PDB entry 3W3A | X-ray diffraction, 3.90 A resolution | chains A and D of the 8 polymer chains in the assembly

# Chain A
Name: V-type ATP synthase alpha chain
From: Thermus thermophilus
Notes: EC 3.6.3.14; fragment: subunit a
Reference sequence: Q56403 (VATA_THET8); residue numbers follow UniProt; this construct covers 1-577
Chain sequence (577 residues; each row starts with the number of its first residue):
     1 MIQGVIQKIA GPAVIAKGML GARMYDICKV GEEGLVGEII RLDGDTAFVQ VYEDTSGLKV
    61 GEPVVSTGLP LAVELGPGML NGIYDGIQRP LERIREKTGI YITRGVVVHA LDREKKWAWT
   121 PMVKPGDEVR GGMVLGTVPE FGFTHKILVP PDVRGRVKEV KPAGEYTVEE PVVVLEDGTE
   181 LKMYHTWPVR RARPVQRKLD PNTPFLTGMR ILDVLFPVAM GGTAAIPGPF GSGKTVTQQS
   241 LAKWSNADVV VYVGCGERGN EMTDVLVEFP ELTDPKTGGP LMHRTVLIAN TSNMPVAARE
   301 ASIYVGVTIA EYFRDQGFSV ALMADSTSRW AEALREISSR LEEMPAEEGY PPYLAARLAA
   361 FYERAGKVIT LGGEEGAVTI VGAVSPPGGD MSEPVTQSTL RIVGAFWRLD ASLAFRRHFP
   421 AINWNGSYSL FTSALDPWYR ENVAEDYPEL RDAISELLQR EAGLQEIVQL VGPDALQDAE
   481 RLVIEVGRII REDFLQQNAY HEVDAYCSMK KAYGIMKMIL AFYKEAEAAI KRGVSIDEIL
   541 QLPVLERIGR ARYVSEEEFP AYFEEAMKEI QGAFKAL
Small-molecule neighbours: ADP (adenosine-5'-diphosphate): G228, P229, G231, S232, G233, K234, T235, V236, T237, E257, R258, E261, S326, S385, F419, A499

# Chain D
Name: V-type ATP synthase beta chain
From: Thermus thermophilus
Notes: EC 3.6.3.14; fragment: subunit b
Reference sequence: Q56404 (VATB_THET8); residues 7-463 here = UniProt positions 7-463
Chain sequence (457 residues; numbered 7 to 463; the number before each row is that of its first residue):
     7 EYTGITYISG PLLFVENAKD LAYGAIVDIK DGTGRVRGGQ VIEVSEEYAV IQVFEETTGL
    67 DLATTSVSLV EDVARLGVSK EMLGRRFNGI GKPIDGLPPI TPEKRLPITG LPLNPVARRK
   127 PEQFIQTGIS TIDVMNTLVR GQKLPIFSGS GLPANEIAAQ IARQATVRPD LSGEGEKEEP
   187 FAVVFAAMGI TQRELSYFIQ EFERTGALSR SVLFLNKADD PTIERILTPR MALTVAEYLA
   247 FEHDYHVLVI LTDMTNYCEA LREIGAAREE IPGRRGYPGY MYTDLATIYE RAGVVEGKKG
   307 SVTQIPILSM PDDDRTHPIP DLTGYITEGQ IQLSRELHRK GIYPPIDPLP SLSRLMNNGV
   367 GKGKTREDHK QVSDQLYSAY ANGVDIRKLV AIIGEDALTE NDRRYLQFAD AFERFFINQG
   427 QQNRSIEESL QIAWALLSML PQGELKRISK DHIGKYY

# Chain A / chain D interface
Contacting residue pairs (78; chain A residue first):
  M19(A) with L68(D)
  G21(A) with D67(D); L68(D); A69(D)
  R23(A) with T39(D); L66(D)
  M24(A) with T63(D); T64(D); L66(D), hydrogen bond (backbone-backbone)
  Y25(A) with T64(D)
  R41(A) with Y13(D); I14(D)
  L42(A) with Y13(D); I14(D), hydrophobic; L66(D); D67(D); L68(D), hydrophobic
  D43(A) with T12(D); L68(D)
  G44(A) with I11(D), hydrogen bond (backbone-backbone); L68(D)
  D45(A) with L68(D)
  K198(A) with Q198(D); K223(D)
  D200(A) with S202(D), hydrogen bond
  P201(A) with R199(D)
  M344(A) with G271(D); A272(D); E275(D)
  P345(A) with A272(D)
  A346(A) with A272(D), hydrophobic
  E347(A) with R268(D); A272(D); P278(D); G282(D); Y283(D); P284(D)
  E348(A) with R268(D), salt bridge; R281(D); G282(D)
  L354(A) with R268(D)
  A355(A) with A224(D); T228(D); R231(D)
  A356(A) with T228(D)
  R357(A) with T63(D)
  A359(A) with A224(D); D225(D)
  A360(A) with D225(D)
  E363(A) with T197(D); Q198(D), hydrogen bond (side chain-backbone); D225(D)
  G366(A) with Q198(D)
  L400(A) with E265(D)
  R401(A) with N161(D), hydrogen bond; G195(D); E200(D), salt bridge; D259(D), salt bridge; T261(D)
  I402(A) with T197(D), hydrogen bond (backbone-side chain)
  Y428(A) with S156(D), hydrogen bond (side chain-backbone); G157(D)
  L430(A) with G157(D); L158(D); P159(D)
  E456(A) with R345(D); K346(D); R420(D), salt bridge
  Q459(A) with R345(D), hydrogen bond (backbone-side chain)
  R460(A) with R345(D); K346(D)
  A475(A) with A397(D)
  Q477(A) with V396(D); A397(D); I399(D); G400(D)
  E480(A) with V396(D); A397(D), hydrogen bond (side chain-backbone)
Other interface residues (no listed pair), chain A (56 interface residues in all): L20, A22, T46, P70, L199, T223, P352, K367, M391, S392, Q397, S398, N425, F431, A434, S455, A462, G463, L476
Other interface residues (no listed pair), chain D (57 interface residues in all): G16, E62, G65, E269, A273, E276, P317, D318, R341, I398, E401

# In short
56 residues of chain A face 57 of chain D across their interface; the contacts include 9 hydrogen bonds and 4
salt bridges. Polar pairs include E348(A)-R268(D), R401(A)-E200(D) and R401(A)-D259(D). Ligands of chain A:
ADP.
Chain A is V-type ATP synthase alpha chain and chain D is V-type ATP synthase beta chain, both from Thermus
thermophilus; the structure, Crystal structure of V1-ATPase at 3.9 angstrom resolution, was determined by
X-ray diffraction.
